7QHO - chains A and N of the 26 polymer chains in the assembly; structure by electron microscopy, 3.10 A resolution.

Chain A (and N):
Protein: Cytochrome bc1 complex Rieske iron-sulfur subunit
From: Corynebacterium glutamicum ATCC 13032
Notes: chain N of this document is another copy of the same molecule, construct and numbering; everything in this record applies to it too
Reference sequence: Q79VE8 (QCRA_CORGL); numbering as in UniProt (aligned over 1-408)
Sequence (408 residues; each row starts with the number of its first residue):
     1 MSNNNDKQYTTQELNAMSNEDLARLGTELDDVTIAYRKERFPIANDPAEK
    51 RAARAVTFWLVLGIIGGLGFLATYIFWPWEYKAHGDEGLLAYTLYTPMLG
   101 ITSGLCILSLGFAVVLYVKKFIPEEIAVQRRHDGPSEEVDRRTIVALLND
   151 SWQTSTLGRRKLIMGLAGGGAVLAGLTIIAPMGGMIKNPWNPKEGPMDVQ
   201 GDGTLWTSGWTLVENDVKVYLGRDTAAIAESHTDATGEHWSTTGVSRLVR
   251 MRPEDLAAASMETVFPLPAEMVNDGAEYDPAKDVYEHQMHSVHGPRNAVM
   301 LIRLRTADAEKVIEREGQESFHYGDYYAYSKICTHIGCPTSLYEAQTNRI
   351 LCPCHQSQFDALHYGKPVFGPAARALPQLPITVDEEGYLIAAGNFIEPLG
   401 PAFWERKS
Unresolved in the structure: 1-6
UniProt features mapped onto this chain:
  - binding site ([2Fe-2S] cluster): Cys333, His335, Cys352, His355
Cystine bridges: Cys338-Cys354
Metal / ion sites: 2Fe-2S cluster Fe: Cys333, His335, Cys352, His355
Ligand contacts:
  - 1,2-Distearoyl-sn-glycerophosphoethanolamine (3PE), molecule 1: Ala113, Val114, Tyr117, Ile122
  - 1,2-Distearoyl-sn-glycerophosphoethanolamine (3PE), molecule 2: Val145, Leu148, Asn149, Ser151, Trp152, Gln153, Ser155, Leu157, Ala167
  - 9YF ((2R)-2-(hexadecanoyloxy)-3-{[(S)-hydroxy{[(1R,2R,3R,4R,5R,6S)-2,3,4,5,6-pentahydroxycyclohexyl]oxy}phosphoryl]oxy}propyl (9S)-9-methyloctadecanoate): Leu176, Ile179, Ala180, Gly183, Gly184, Ile186, Lys187, Asn188, Asn191
  - 2Fe-2S cluster (FES): Cys333, His335, Ile336, Gly337, Cys338, Cys352, Cys354, His355, Gln356, Ser357, Pro371
  - IZL ([(2R)-3-[[(1S,2R,3S,4S,5R,6R)-2-[(2R,3S,4S,5S,6R)-6-[[(2S,3S,4S,5S,6R)-6-[[(2S,3S,4S,5S,6R)-6-(hydroxymethyl)-3-[(2R,3S,4S,5S,6R)-6-(hydroxymethyl)-3,4,5-tris(oxidanyl)oxan-2-yl]oxy-4,5-bis(oxidanyl)oxan-2-yl]oxymethyl]-3,4,5-tris(oxidanyl)oxan-2-yl]oxymethyl]-3,4,5-tris(oxidanyl)oxan-2-yl]oxy-3,4,5-tris(oxidanyl)-6-[(2R,3S,4S,5S,6R)-3,4,5-tris(oxidanyl)-6-(undecanoyloxymethyl)oxan-2-yl]oxy-cyclohexyl]oxy-oxidanyl-phosphoryl]oxy-2-undecanoyloxy-propyl] (10R)-10-methyldodecanoate): Ile186, Trp190, Trp206, Thr211, Glu214, Asn394, Phe395, Ile396, Glu397, Pro398, Trp404, Glu405, Arg406, Lys407
  - menaquinone-9 (MQ9): Thr177, Ile178, Pro181, Met182

Chain A / chain N interface:
Pairs across the interface (99; chain A residue first):
  Tyr9(A) - Val139(N)
  Thr11(A) - Glu138(N)
  Leu14(A) - Val139(N)  hydrophobic
  Leu14(A) - Arg142(N)
  Asn15(A) - Arg142(N)  hydrogen bond
  Leu22(A) - Thr143(N)
  Leu22(A) - Ala146(N)  hydrophobic
  Ala23(A) - Leu147(N)
  Thr27(A) - Leu147(N)
  Arg37(A) - Thr154(N)  hydrogen bond
  Glu49(A) - Arg159(N)  salt bridge
  Glu49(A) - Arg160(N)  salt bridge
  Thr57(A) - Ile163(N)
  Thr57(A) - Leu166(N)
  Leu60(A) - Ile163(N)
  Leu60(A) - Leu166(N)  hydrophobic
  Leu60(A) - Ala167(N)  hydrophobic
  Val61(A) - Leu166(N)  hydrophobic
  Ile64(A) - Leu166(N)
  Ile64(A) - Gly169(N)
  Ile64(A) - Gly170(N)
  Gly67(A) - Leu173(N)
  Gly67(A) - Thr177(N)
  Leu68(A) - Leu173(N)
  Phe70(A) - Thr177(N)
  Phe70(A) - Ala180(N)  hydrophobic
  Tyr74(A) - Ala180(N)  hydrogen bond (side chain-backbone)
  Tyr74(A) - Pro181(N)  hydrogen bond (side chain-backbone)
  Tyr74(A) - Gly183(N)
  Tyr74(A) - Gly184(N)  hydrogen bond (side chain-backbone)
  Ile107(A) - Ala174(N)  hydrophobic
  Ile107(A) - Thr177(N)
  Leu110(A) - Gly170(N)
  Leu110(A) - Ala174(N)  hydrophobic
  Tyr117(A) - Thr156(N)
  Tyr117(A) - Leu157(N)  hydrogen bond (side chain-backbone)
  Phe121(A) - Arg160(N)
  Pro123(A) - Thr154(N)
  Glu138(A) - Thr11(N)
  Glu138(A) - Leu14(N)
  Val139(A) - Tyr9(N)
  Val139(A) - Leu14(N)  hydrophobic
  Arg142(A) - Leu14(N)
  Arg142(A) - Asn15(N)  hydrogen bond
  Thr143(A) - Leu22(N)
  Ala146(A) - Asn19(N)
  Ala146(A) - Leu22(N)  hydrophobic
  Ala146(A) - Ala23(N)
  Leu147(A) - Ala23(N)
  Leu147(A) - Thr27(N)
  Thr154(A) - Arg37(N)  hydrogen bond
  Thr154(A) - Pro123(N)
  Thr156(A) - Tyr117(N)
  Leu157(A) - Tyr117(N)  hydrogen bond (backbone-side chain)
  Arg160(A) - Glu49(N)  salt bridge
  Arg160(A) - Phe121(N)
  Ile163(A) - Thr57(N)
  Ile163(A) - Leu60(N)
  Ile163(A) - Tyr117(N)  hydrophobic
  Leu166(A) - Thr57(N)
  Leu166(A) - Leu60(N)  hydrophobic
  Leu166(A) - Val61(N)  hydrophobic
  Ala167(A) - Leu60(N)  hydrophobic
  Gly169(A) - Ile64(N)
  Gly170(A) - Ile64(N)
  Gly170(A) - Leu110(N)
  Leu173(A) - Gly67(N)
  Leu173(A) - Leu68(N)
  Ala174(A) - Ile107(N)  hydrophobic
  Ala174(A) - Leu110(N)  hydrophobic
  Thr177(A) - Gly67(N)
  Thr177(A) - Phe70(N)
  Thr177(A) - Ile107(N)
  Ala180(A) - Phe70(N)  hydrophobic
  Ala180(A) - Tyr74(N)  hydrogen bond (backbone-side chain)
  Pro181(A) - Tyr74(N)  hydrogen bond (backbone-side chain)
  Gly183(A) - Tyr74(N)
  Gly184(A) - Tyr74(N)  hydrogen bond (backbone-side chain)
  Met197(A) - Ala235(N)
  Met197(A) - Thr236(N)
  Met197(A) - Gly237(N)
  Asp198(A) - Thr236(N)
  Val217(A) - Ala235(N)  hydrophobic
  Asp234(A) - Glu270(N)
  Ala235(A) - Met197(N)
  Ala235(A) - Leu212(N)
  Ala235(A) - Val217(N)  hydrophobic
  Thr236(A) - Met197(N)
  Thr236(A) - Asp198(N)
  Thr236(A) - Glu270(N)  hydrogen bond
  Thr236(A) - Met271(N)
  Gly237(A) - Met197(N)  hydrogen bond (backbone-backbone)
  His239(A) - His287(N)
  Pro268(A) - Thr236(N)
  Glu270(A) - Asp234(N)
  Glu270(A) - Thr236(N)  hydrogen bond
  Met271(A) - Thr236(N)
  Ala281(A) - Ala281(N)
  His287(A) - His239(N)
Also at the interface, not in a pair above, chain A (78 interface residues in all): Asn19, Leu25, Gly26, Leu29, Ala53, Val56, Leu71, Ser103, Cys106, Ile122, Asp150, Ser155, Arg159, Leu162, Ala171, Leu176, Pro196, Val199, Leu212, Thr233, Glu238
Also at the interface, not in a pair above, chain N (78 interface residues in all): Leu25, Gly26, Leu29, Ala53, Val56, Leu71, Ser103, Cys106, Ile122, Asp150, Ser155, Leu162, Ala171, Leu176, Pro196, Val199, Thr233, Glu238, Pro268

In short:
The chain A/chain N interface involves 78 residues from each chain, with 15 hydrogen bonds and 3 salt bridges.
Among the polar pairs are Glu49(A)-Arg159(N), Glu49(A)-Arg160(N) and Asn15(A)-Arg142(N). Chain A binds 2Fe-2S
cluster, compound IZL, compound 9YF, menaquinone-9 and 1,2-Distearoyl-sn-glycerophosphoethanolamine.
Chain A and chain N are both Cytochrome bc1 complex Rieske iron-sulfur subunit (Corynebacterium glutamicum
ATCC 13032); the structure, Cytochrome bcc-aa3 supercomplex (respiratory supercomplex III2/IV2) from
Corynebacterium glutamicum (as isolated), was determined by electron microscopy (same publication as 7QHM).
